PDB entry 2NZA | X-ray diffraction, 2.90 A resolution | chains A and B

# Chain A (and B)
Name: Cytochrome P450 CYP158A1
From: Streptomyces coelicolor
Notes: chain B of this document is another copy of the same molecule, construct and numbering; everything in this record applies to it too
Reference sequence: Q9KZF5 (Q9KZF5_STRCO); numbering as in UniProt (aligned over 1-407)
Chain sequence (413 residues; numbered 1 to 413; the number before each row is that of its first residue):
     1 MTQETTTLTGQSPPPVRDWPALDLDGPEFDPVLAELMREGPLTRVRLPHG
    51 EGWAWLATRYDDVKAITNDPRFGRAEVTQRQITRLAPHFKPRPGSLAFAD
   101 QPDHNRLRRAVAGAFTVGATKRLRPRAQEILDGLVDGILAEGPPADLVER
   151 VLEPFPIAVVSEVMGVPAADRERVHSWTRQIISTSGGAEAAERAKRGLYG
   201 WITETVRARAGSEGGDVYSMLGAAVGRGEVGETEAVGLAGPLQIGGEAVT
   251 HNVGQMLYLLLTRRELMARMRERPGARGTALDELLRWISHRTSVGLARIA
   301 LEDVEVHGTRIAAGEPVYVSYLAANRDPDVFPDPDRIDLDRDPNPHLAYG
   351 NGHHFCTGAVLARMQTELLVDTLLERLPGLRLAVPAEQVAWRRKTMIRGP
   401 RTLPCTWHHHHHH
Disordered / not traced: 1-12, 410-413 (chain B: 1-12, 82-90, 410-413)
Differences from the reference sequence: expression tag (408-413)
Ion coordination: heme Fe near Cys356 (its only coordinating residue here)
Small-molecule neighbours: heme (HEM): Thr67, Arg74, Leu96, Ala97, His104, Phe115, Val160, Leu242, Gly245, Gly246, Ala248, Val249, Asn252, His290, Arg298, Tyr321, Ala348, Tyr349, Gly350, Asn351, His353, His354, Phe355, Cys356, Thr357, Gly358, Leu361, Ala362
Swiss-Prot annotation at these positions:
  - binding site (flaviolin): Arg92, Tyr199, His290, Arg291
  - binding site (heme): Cys356
  - site: Lys90 (Involved in determining product regiospecificity)
  - mutagenesis: Lys90 (K90I: Normal activity. Reduced affinity for flaviolin)

# Chain A / chain B interface
Residue-residue contacts (15; chain A residue first):
  Ala140(A) with Arg193(B)
  Glu141(A) with Glu189(B); Glu192(B); Arg193(B), hydrogen bond (backbone-side chain); Arg196(B), hydrogen bond (backbone-side chain)
  Gly142(A) with Arg196(B), hydrogen bond (backbone-side chain)
  Pro144(A) with Arg196(B), hydrogen bond (backbone-side chain)
  Glu172(A) with His49(B), salt bridge
  Ser176(A) with Glu51(B), hydrogen bond; Gln81(B), hydrogen bond
  Trp177(A) with Glu51(B)
  Gly186(A) with Gln79(B)
  Arg193(A) with Ala313(B); Gly314(B)
  His409(A) with Arg193(B), hydrogen bond
Also at the interface, not in a pair above, chain A (15 interface residues in all): Pro143, Ala145, Arg173, Ser185, Gly187
Also at the interface, not in a pair above, chain B (12 interface residues in all): Arg80, Glu315

# Summary
15 residues of chain A face 12 of chain B across their interface, with 7 hydrogen bonds and 1 salt bridge.
Among the polar pairs are Glu172(A)-His49(B), Glu141(A)-Arg193(B) and Glu141(A)-Arg196(B). Ligands of chain A:
heme.
Chain A and chain B are both Cytochrome P450 CYP158A1 (Streptomyces coelicolor); the structure, Structure and
Function Studies of Cytochrome P450 158A1 from Streptomyces coelicolor A3(2), was determined by X-ray
diffraction together with 2NZ5 and 2DKK from the same study.
